Entry 2HDJ (X-ray diffraction, 2.00 A resolution); this record covers chain A.

[Chain A]
Name: Aldo-keto reductase family 1 member C2
Source organism: Homo sapiens
Notes: EC 1.-.-.-, 1.3.1.20, 1.1.1.213
UniProt: P52895 (AK1C2_HUMAN); numbering as in UniProt (aligned over 1-323)
Chain sequence (323 residues; each row starts with the number of its first residue):
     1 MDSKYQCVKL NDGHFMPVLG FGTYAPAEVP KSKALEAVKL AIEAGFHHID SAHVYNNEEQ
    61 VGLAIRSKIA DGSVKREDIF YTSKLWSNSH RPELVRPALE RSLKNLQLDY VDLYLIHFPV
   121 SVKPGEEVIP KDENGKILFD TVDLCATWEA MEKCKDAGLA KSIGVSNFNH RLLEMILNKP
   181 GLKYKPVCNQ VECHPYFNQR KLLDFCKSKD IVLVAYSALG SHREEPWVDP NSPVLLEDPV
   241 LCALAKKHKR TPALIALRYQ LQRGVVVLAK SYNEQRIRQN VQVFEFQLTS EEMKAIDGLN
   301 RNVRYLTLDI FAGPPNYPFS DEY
Unresolved in the structure: 1
Ligand contacts: NADPH (NDP; NADPH dihydro-nicotinamide-adenine-dinucleotide phosphate): Gly22, Thr23, Tyr24, Asp50, Tyr55, Lys84, His117, Ser166, Asn167, Gln190, Tyr216, Ser217, Ala218, Leu219, Gly220, Ser221, His222, Leu236, Thr251, Ala253, Leu268, Ala269, Lys270, Ser271, Tyr272, Asn273, Arg276, Gln279, Asn280, Leu306
Curated features (UniProtKB/Swiss-Prot):
  - active site: Tyr55 (Proton donor)
  - binding site (NADP(+)): Gly20 to Tyr24, Asp50, Ser166, Asn167, Gln190, Tyr216 to His222, Lys270 to Asn280
  - binding site (substrate): Tyr24, His117, His222, Trp227
  - site: Lys84 (Lowers pKa of active site Tyr)
  - natural variant: Ile79 (I79V: In SRXY8), His90 (H90Q: In SRXY8), His222 (H222Q: In SRXY8), Asn300 (N300T: In SRXY8)
  - mutagenesis: Tyr24 (Y24A: Strongly decreases affinity for androstenedione. Decreases androstenedione reductase activity about 60-fold), Lys31 (K31A/M: Increases the low androstenedione reductase activity), Arg301 (R301A: Decreases 3-alpha-hydroxysteroid reductase activity about 50-fold), Arg304 (R304A: Decreases 3-alpha-hydroxysteroid reductase activity about 500-fold)

[Summary]
Chain A binds NADPH. UniProt lists active-site residue Tyr55, 27 NADP+-binding residues, 4 substrate-binding
residues and 4 mutagenesis sites.
Chain A is Aldo-keto reductase family 1 member C2 (Homo sapiens); the structure, Crystal structure of human
type 3 3alpha-hydroxysteroid dehydrogenase in complex with NADP(H), was determined by X-ray diffraction
together with 2HE5, 2HE8 and 2HEJ from the same study.
